PDB entry 4TV1 | X-ray diffraction, 1.85 A resolution | chains A and C of the 4 polymer chains in the assembly

Chain A:
Protein: Estrogen receptor
Organism: Homo sapiens
UniProt: P03372 (ESR1_HUMAN); residue numbers follow UniProt; this construct covers 302-552
Amino-acid sequence (251 residues; each row starts with the number of its first residue):
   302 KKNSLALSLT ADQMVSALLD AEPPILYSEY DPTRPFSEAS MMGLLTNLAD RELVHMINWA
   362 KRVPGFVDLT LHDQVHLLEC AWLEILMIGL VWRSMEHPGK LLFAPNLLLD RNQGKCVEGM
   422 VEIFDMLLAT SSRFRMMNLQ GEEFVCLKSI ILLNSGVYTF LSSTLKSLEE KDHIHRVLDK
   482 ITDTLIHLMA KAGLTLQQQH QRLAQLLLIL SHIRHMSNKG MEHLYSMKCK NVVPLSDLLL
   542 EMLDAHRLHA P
Disordered / not traced: 302-304, 462-469, 549-552
Modified positions: C381 (S-hydroxycysteine; CSO); C417 (S-hydroxycysteine; CSO); C530 (S-hydroxycysteine; CSO)
Sequence notes: engineered mutation S537 (Tyr in P03372)
Small-molecule neighbours: propyl 4-hydroxybenzoate (36M): M343, L346, T347, L349, A350, E353, W383, L384, L387, M388, L391, R394, F404, L525
From the paper describing this entry:
  - binding site for propyl 4-hydroxybenzoate: E353, R394

Chain C:
Protein: Nuclear receptor coactivator 1
Notes: EC 2.3.1.48
Amino-acid sequence (13 residues; row label = number of the first residue in the row):
   686 RHKILHRLLQ EGS
Disordered / not traced: 686-687, 697-698

Chain A / chain C interface:
Pairs across the interface (20; chain A residue first):
  I358(A) - L690(C)  hydrophobic
  I358(A) - L693(C)  hydrophobic
  I358(A) - L694(C)  hydrophobic
  K362(A) - L693(C)  hydrogen bond (side chain-backbone)
  K362(A) - L694(C)  hydrogen bond (side chain-backbone)
  K362(A) - E696(C)  hydrogen bond (side chain-backbone)
  L372(A) - H691(C)
  L372(A) - Q695(C)
  Q375(A) - L694(C)
  V376(A) - L690(C)
  V376(A) - H691(C)
  V376(A) - L694(C)  hydrophobic
  L379(A) - L690(C)  hydrophobic
  L379(A) - L694(C)  hydrophobic
  E380(A) - L690(C)
  D538(A) - I689(C)
  L539(A) - I689(C)
  E542(A) - K688(C)
  E542(A) - I689(C)  hydrogen bond (side chain-backbone)
  M543(A) - L690(C)  hydrophobic
Also at the interface, not in a pair above, chain A (12 interface residues in all): F367

Overview:
12 residues of chain A face 8 of chain C across their interface, with 4 hydrogen bonds. Polar pairs include
K362(A)-L693(C), K362(A)-L694(C) and K362(A)-E696(C). Ligands of chain A: propyl 4-hydroxybenzoate. The paper
reports a binding site for propyl 4-hydroxybenzoate at E353(A) and R394(A).
Here chain A is Estrogen receptor (Homo sapiens) and chain C is Nuclear receptor coactivator 1. Entry 4TV1
(Crystal structure of hERa-LBD (Y537S) in complex with propylparaben) was determined by X-ray diffraction
together with 4TUZ from the same study.
